Entry 6WOX (X-ray diffraction, 3.14 A resolution); this record covers chains C and H of the 9 polymer chains in the assembly.

[Chain C]
Molecule: DNA-directed RNA polymerase subunit beta
Source organism: Thermus thermophilus
Notes: EC 2.7.7.6
UniProt: Q8RQE9 (RPOB_THET8); residue numbers follow UniProt; this construct covers 1-1119
Sequence (1119 residues; numbered 1 to 1119; the number before each row is that of its first residue):
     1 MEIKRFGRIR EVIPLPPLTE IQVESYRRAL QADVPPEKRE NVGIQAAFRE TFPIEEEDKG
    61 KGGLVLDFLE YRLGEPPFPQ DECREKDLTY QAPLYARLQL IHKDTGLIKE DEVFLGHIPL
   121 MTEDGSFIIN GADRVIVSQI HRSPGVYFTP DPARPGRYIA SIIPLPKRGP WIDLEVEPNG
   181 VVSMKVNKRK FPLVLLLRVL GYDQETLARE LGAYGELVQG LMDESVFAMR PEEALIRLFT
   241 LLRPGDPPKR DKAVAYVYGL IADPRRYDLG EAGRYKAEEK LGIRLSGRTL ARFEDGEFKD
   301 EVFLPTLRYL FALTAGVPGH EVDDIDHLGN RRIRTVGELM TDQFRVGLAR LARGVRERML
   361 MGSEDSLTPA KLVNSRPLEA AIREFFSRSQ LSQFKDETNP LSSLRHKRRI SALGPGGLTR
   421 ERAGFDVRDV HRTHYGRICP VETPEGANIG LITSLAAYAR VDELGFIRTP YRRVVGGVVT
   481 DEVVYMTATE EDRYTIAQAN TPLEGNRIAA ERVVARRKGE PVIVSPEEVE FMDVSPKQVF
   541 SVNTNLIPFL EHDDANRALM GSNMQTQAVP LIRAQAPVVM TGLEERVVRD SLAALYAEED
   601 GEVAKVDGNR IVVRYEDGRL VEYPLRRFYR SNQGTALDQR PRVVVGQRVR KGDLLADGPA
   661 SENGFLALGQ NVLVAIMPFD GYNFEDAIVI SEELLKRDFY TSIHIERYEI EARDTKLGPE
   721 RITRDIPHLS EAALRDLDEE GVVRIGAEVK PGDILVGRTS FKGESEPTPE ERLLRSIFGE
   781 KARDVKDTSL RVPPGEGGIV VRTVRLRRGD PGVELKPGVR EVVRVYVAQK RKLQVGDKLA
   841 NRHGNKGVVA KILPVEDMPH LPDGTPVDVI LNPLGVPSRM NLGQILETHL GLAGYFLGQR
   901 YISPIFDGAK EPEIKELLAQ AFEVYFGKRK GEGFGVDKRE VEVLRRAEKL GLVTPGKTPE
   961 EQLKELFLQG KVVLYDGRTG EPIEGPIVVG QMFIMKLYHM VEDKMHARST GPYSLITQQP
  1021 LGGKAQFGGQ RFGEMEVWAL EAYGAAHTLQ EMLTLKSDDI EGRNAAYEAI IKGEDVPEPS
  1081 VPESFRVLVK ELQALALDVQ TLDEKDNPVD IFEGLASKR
Disordered / not traced: 57-63, 1119

[Chain H]
Molecule: 27-nt DNA strand
Sequence (27 nucleotides; numbered 1 to 27; the number before each row is that of its first residue):
     1 TATAATGGGA GCTGTCACGG ATGCAGG
Disordered / not traced: 26-27

[Interface between chain C and chain H]
Contacting residue pairs (25; chain C residue first):
  Arg142(C) - DG14(H)  base contact
  Lys167(C) - DC12(H)  base contact
  Lys167(C) - DT13(H)  base contact
  Gly169(C) - DT13(H)  base contact
  Pro170(C) - DT13(H)  base contact
  Trp171(C) - DT13(H)  base contact
  Trp171(C) - DG14(H)  phosphate contact
  Asn187(C) - DG11(H)  hydrogen bond to the base
  Arg243(C) - DG8(H)  hydrogen bond to the base
  Arg243(C) - DG9(H)  hydrogen bond to the base
  Arg243(C) - DA10(H)  base contact
  Gly245(C) - DG7(H)  base contact
  Tyr256(C) - DG11(H)  hydrogen bond to the base
  Leu260(C) - DG11(H)  base contact
  Arg266(C) - DA10(H)  salt bridge to the phosphate
  Ile325(C) - DG14(H)  base contact
  Asp326(C) - DG14(H)  hydrogen bond to the base
  Arg331(C) - DG14(H)  hydrogen bond to the base
  Leu418(C) - DG14(H)  base contact
  Glu421(C) - DT15(H)  base contact
  Arg422(C) - DT13(H)  salt bridge to the phosphate
  Arg422(C) - DG14(H)  sugar contact
  Arg422(C) - DT15(H)  phosphate contact
  Asp426(C) - DG14(H)  base contact
  Val427(C) - DG14(H)  base contact
Other interface residues (no listed pair), chain C (21 interface residues in all): Pro166, Asp246

[In short]
21 residues of chain C and 9 residues of chain H are in contact, with 6 hydrogen bonds and 2 salt bridges.
Polar contacts include Asn187(C)-DG11(H), Arg243(C)-DG8(H) and Arg243(C)-DG9(H).
Chain C is DNA-directed RNA polymerase subunit beta (Thermus thermophilus) and chain H is a 27-nt DNA strand;
the structure, Thermus thermophilus RNA polymerase initially transcribing complex with 2'dCTP, was determined
by X-ray diffraction (same publication as 6WOY).
